5V74 - chains S4 and S6 of the 270 polymer chains in the assembly; structure by X-ray diffraction, 3.51 A resolution.

== Chain S4 (and S6) ==
Name: Microcompartments protein
From: Haliangium ochraceum (strain DSM 14365 / JCM 11303 / SMP-2)
Notes: chain S6 of this document is another copy of the same molecule, construct and numbering; everything in this record applies to it too
UniProtKB: D0LID5 (D0LID5_HALO1); residue numbers follow UniProt; this construct covers 1-99
Sequence (99 residues; each row starts with the number of its first residue):
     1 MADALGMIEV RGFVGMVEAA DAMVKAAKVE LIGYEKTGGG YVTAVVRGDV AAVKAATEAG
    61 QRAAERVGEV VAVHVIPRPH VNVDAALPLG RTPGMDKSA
Disordered / not traced: 1, 96-99 (chain S6: 1, 94-99)
Swiss-Prot annotation at these positions:
  - mutagenesis: K28 (K28A: Forms larger hexamer patches, increases hexamer stacking), R78 (R78A: Forms smaller hexamer patches)

== Interface between chain S4 and chain S6 ==
Residue-residue contacts - 7 pairs, chain S4 then chain S6:
  V24(S4) - R78(S6)
  K25(S4) - R78(S6)
  A26(S4) - P77(S6)
  A26(S4) - R78(S6)  hydrogen bond (backbone-backbone)
  A27(S4) - R78(S6)  hydrogen bond (backbone-side chain)
  K28(S4) - R78(S6)
  A55(S4) - K54(S6)
Interface residues without a listed pair, chain S4 (8 interface residues in all): A51, E58
Interface residues without a listed pair, chain S6 (5 interface residues in all): V50, A51

== Summary ==
The interface between chain S4 and chain S6 involves 8 residues on one side and 5 on the other; the contacts
include 2 hydrogen bonds. Polar pairs include A27(S4)-R78(S6) and A26(S4)-R78(S6). UniProt lists 2 mutagenesis
sites on chain S4.
Both chains are Microcompartments protein (Haliangium ochraceum (strain DSM 14365 / JCM 11303 / SMP-2)). Entry
5V74 (Structure of the intact Haliangium ochraceum microcompartment shell) was determined by X-ray
diffraction, deposited together with 5V76.
